6H9E - chains B and D of the 4 polymer chains in the assembly; structure by X-ray diffraction, 1.82 A resolution.

[Chain B (and D)]
Protein: Glutamate mutase epsilon subunit
From: Clostridium cochlearium
Notes: EC 5.4.99.1; chain D of this document is another copy of the same molecule, construct and numbering; everything in this record applies to it too
Reference sequence: P80077 (GLME_CLOCO); residue numbers follow UniProt; this construct covers 1-483
Chain sequence (483 residues; row label = number of the first residue in the row):
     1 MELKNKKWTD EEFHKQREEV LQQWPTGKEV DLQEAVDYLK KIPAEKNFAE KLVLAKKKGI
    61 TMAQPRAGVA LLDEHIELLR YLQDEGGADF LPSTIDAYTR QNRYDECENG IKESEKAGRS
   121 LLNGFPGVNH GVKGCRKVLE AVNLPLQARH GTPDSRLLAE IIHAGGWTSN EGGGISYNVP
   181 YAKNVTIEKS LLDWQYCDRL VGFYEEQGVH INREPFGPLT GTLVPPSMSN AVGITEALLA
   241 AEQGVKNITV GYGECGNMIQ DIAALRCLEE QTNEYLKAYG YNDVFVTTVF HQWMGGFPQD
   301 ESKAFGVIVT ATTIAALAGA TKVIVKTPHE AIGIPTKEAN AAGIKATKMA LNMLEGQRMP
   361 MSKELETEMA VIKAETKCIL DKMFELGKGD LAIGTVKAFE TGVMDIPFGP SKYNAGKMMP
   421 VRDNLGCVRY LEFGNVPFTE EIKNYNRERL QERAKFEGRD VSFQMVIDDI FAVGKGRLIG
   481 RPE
Construct notes: conflict His130 (Tyr in P80077)
Swiss-Prot annotation at these positions:
  - binding site (L-glutamate): Arg66, Arg100, Arg149, His150, Glu171, Tyr177, Tyr181
  - binding site (adenosylcob(III)alamin): Gly68, Asn123, Pro180, Phe297, Lys326, Glu330, Ile334
Small-molecule neighbours:
  - cobalamin (B12): Thr94, Ile95, Asp96, Ala97, Arg100, Gln101, Asn123, Pro180, Tyr181, Phe216, Leu219, Thr220, Thr222, Met294, Gly295, Gly296, Phe297, His329, Glu330, Ala331, Ile332, Gly333, Ile334, Pro335, Pro410, Ile470, Phe471
  - FWK ((2R,3R,4S,5R)-2-(6-aminopurin-9-yl)-5-ethyl-oxolane-3,4-diol): Arg66, Ala67, Gly68, Thr94, Asn123, Gly124, Lys326, Glu330, Ile334, Pro335, Asn340
  - d(-)-tartaric acid (TAR): Arg66, Thr94, Arg100, Arg149, His150, Glu171, Tyr177, Tyr181, Phe216, His291, Met294
Reported in the primary citation:
  - binding site for FWK: Gly68, Asn123
  - binding site for d(-)-tartaric acid: Arg66, Arg100, Arg149
  - binding site for d(-)-tartaric acid: Glu171, Tyr177 (proposed by the authors, not directly observed)

[Interface between chain B and chain D]
Residue-residue contacts (68; chain B residue first):
  Gly256(B) with Met353(D); Gln357(D), hydrogen bond (backbone-side chain)
  Asn257(B) with Gln357(D)
  Met258(B) with Leu317(D), hydrophobic; Gln357(D), hydrogen bond (backbone-side chain)
  Ile259(B) with Pro360(D), hydrophobic
  Asp300(B) with Lys345(D), salt bridge
  Ser302(B) with Phe305(D); Ala342(D); Ala346(D)
  Lys303(B) with Met349(D)
  Phe305(B) with Ser302(D); Phe305(D), hydrophobic
  Gly306(B) with Val309(D); Ala346(D)
  Val307(B) with Met349(D), hydrophobic
  Val309(B) with Gly306(D); Val309(D), hydrophobic; Thr310(D)
  Thr310(B) with Val309(D); Thr313(D); Ala350(D)
  Thr313(B) with Met258(D); Thr310(D); Thr313(D)
  Leu317(B) with Met258(D), hydrophobic
  Ala342(B) with Ser302(D)
  Lys345(B) with Asp300(D), salt bridge
  Ala346(B) with Ser302(D); Gly306(D)
  Met349(B) with Lys303(D); Val307(D), hydrophobic; Val473(D); Gly476(D); Arg477(D)
  Ala350(B) with Thr310(D)
  Asn352(B) with Gly476(D), hydrogen bond (side chain-backbone); Arg477(D); Leu478(D), hydrogen bond (backbone-backbone)
  Met353(B) with Gly256(D); Val473(D), hydrophobic; Leu478(D)
  Glu355(B) with Arg477(D), salt bridge; Ile479(D); Arg481(D), salt bridge
  Gly356(B) with Leu425(D)
  Gln357(B) with Gly256(D), hydrogen bond (side chain-backbone); Asn257(D); Met258(D), hydrogen bond (side chain-backbone); Leu478(D)
  Met359(B) with Met359(D), hydrophobic
  Pro360(B) with Ser362(D); Glu364(D)
  Met361(B) with Ser362(D)
  Ser362(B) with Pro360(D); Met361(D)
  Glu364(B) with Pro360(D)
  Leu425(B) with Gly356(D)
  Val473(B) with Met349(D); Met353(D), hydrophobic
  Gly476(B) with Met349(D); Asn352(D), hydrogen bond (backbone-side chain)
  Arg477(B) with Asn352(D); Glu355(D), salt bridge
  Leu478(B) with Asn352(D), hydrogen bond (backbone-backbone); Met353(D)
  Ile479(B) with Glu355(D)
  Arg481(B) with Glu355(D), salt bridge
Also at the interface, not in a pair above, chain B (39 interface residues in all): Pro298, Leu354, Phe456
Also at the interface, not in a pair above, chain D (39 interface residues in all): Ile259, Pro298, Leu354, Phe456

[Overview]
The chain B/chain D interface involves 39 residues from each chain; the contacts include 8 hydrogen bonds and
6 salt bridges. Among the polar pairs are Asp300(B)-Lys345(D), Glu355(B)-Arg477(D) and Glu355(B)-Arg481(D).
From the paper: a binding site for d(-)-tartaric acid at Arg66(B), Arg100(B) and Arg149(B) among others; a
binding site for FWK at Gly68(B) and Asn123(B).
Chain B and chain D are both Glutamate mutase epsilon subunit (Clostridium cochlearium); the structure,
Structure of glutamate mutase reconstituted with homo-coenzyme B12, was determined by X-ray diffraction,
deposited together with 6H9F.
